9FQ8 - chains 4N and 4P of the 26 polymer chains in the assembly; structure by electron microscopy, 2.20 A resolution.

# Chain 4N
Molecule: Cytochrome c oxidase polypeptide II
From: Perkinsus marinus
Reference sequence: C5LND1 (C5LND1_PERM5); numbering as in UniProt (aligned over 30-160)
Amino-acid sequence (131 residues; each row starts with the number of its first residue):
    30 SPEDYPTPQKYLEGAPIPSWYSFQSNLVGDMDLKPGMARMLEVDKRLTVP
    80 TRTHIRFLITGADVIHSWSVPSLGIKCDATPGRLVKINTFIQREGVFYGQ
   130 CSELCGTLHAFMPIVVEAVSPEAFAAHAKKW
Bound ions: dinuclear copper ion: C130, E132, C134, H138; Mg2+: E132 (shared with 1 residue of chain 4Q)

# Chain 4P
Molecule: Cytochrome oxidase subunit II copper A binding domain-containing protein
From: Perkinsus marinus
Amino-acid sequence (180 residues; row label = number of the first residue in the row):
    26 KSYYDDFKDRLKPGKYTQGRCPQSEGDYRQESKTIGREHLNDDGTRSKRY
    76 TVKEADALGYHYHPPIDKKGQVYVKGPNTVIERGQTWIKGYELPSMEYTY
   126 GPKQEDIPFYPRVKLNVWGNYNLVMKVEFLFFYLPTIIVFGICIPVYTIN
   176 FAQEEVIYTTMTVKVTGRQWYWVYEVESPT
Ligand contacts: 3-sn-phosphatidic acid (LPP; 2-(hexadecanoyloxy)-1-[(phosphonooxy)methyl]ethyl hexadecanoate): F157, Y158, T161, F165

# Interface between chain 4N and chain 4P
Residue-residue contacts (84; chain 4N residue first):
  P47(4N) - E202(4P)
  P47(4N) - T205(4P)
  S48(4N) - E202(4P)
  S48(4N) - S203(4P)  hydrogen bond
  W49(4N) - T187(4P)
  W49(4N) - K189(4P)
  W49(4N) - E200(4P)
  W49(4N) - V201(4P)
  W49(4N) - E202(4P)
  Y50(4N) - Y199(4P)
  Y50(4N) - E200(4P)
  Y50(4N) - V201(4P)  hydrogen bond (backbone-backbone)
  S51(4N) - V198(4P)
  S51(4N) - Y199(4P)
  S51(4N) - E200(4P)
  F52(4N) - V198(4P)
  F52(4N) - Y199(4P)  hydrogen bond (backbone-backbone)
  Q53(4N) - Y196(4P)
  Q53(4N) - W197(4P)
  S54(4N) - Y196(4P)
  S54(4N) - W197(4P)  hydrogen bond (backbone-backbone)
  S54(4N) - Y199(4P)
  N55(4N) - Y196(4P)
  L76(4N) - V188(4P)  hydrophobic
  L76(4N) - V201(4P)  hydrophobic
  P79(4N) - M186(4P)  hydrophobic
  T82(4N) - T185(4P)
  H83(4N) - I182(4P)
  H83(4N) - Y183(4P)
  H83(4N) - T184(4P)
  H83(4N) - T185(4P)  hydrogen bond (backbone-backbone)
  H83(4N) - M186(4P)
  I84(4N) - M186(4P)
  I84(4N) - V188(4P)  hydrophobic
  R85(4N) - T184(4P)
  R85(4N) - M186(4P)  hydrogen bond (backbone-backbone)
  R85(4N) - T187(4P)
  R85(4N) - V188(4P)  hydrogen bond (backbone-backbone)
  F86(4N) - V188(4P)
  F86(4N) - V190(4P)  hydrophobic
  L87(4N) - T187(4P)
  L87(4N) - V188(4P)  hydrogen bond (backbone-backbone)
  L87(4N) - K189(4P)
  L87(4N) - V190(4P)  hydrogen bond (backbone-backbone)
  I88(4N) - V190(4P)
  T89(4N) - V190(4P)  hydrogen bond (backbone-backbone)
  T89(4N) - T191(4P)
  T89(4N) - G192(4P)  hydrogen bond (backbone-backbone)
  G90(4N) - G192(4P)
  A91(4N) - T191(4P)
  A91(4N) - G192(4P)  hydrogen bond (backbone-backbone)
  A91(4N) - R193(4P)
  D92(4N) - G192(4P)
  D92(4N) - R193(4P)
  D92(4N) - Q194(4P)  hydrogen bond (side chain-backbone)
  V93(4N) - Q194(4P)
  H95(4N) - G192(4P)  hydrogen bond (side chain-backbone)
  H95(4N) - R193(4P)
  H95(4N) - Q194(4P)
  H95(4N) - W197(4P)
  S96(4N) - W197(4P)
  W97(4N) - V190(4P)
  W97(4N) - W197(4P)
  W97(4N) - Y199(4P)  hydrogen bond
  A108(4N) - W197(4P)  hydrophobic
  N117(4N) - E180(4P)
  N117(4N) - I182(4P)
  N117(4N) - T184(4P)
  C134(4N) - Q194(4P)  hydrogen bond (backbone-side chain)
  C134(4N) - W195(4P)  hydrogen bond (backbone-side chain)
  G135(4N) - W195(4P)
  T136(4N) - W195(4P)
  L137(4N) - W195(4P)
  H138(4N) - W195(4P)
  M141(4N) - R193(4P)
  M141(4N) - W195(4P)
  M141(4N) - Y196(4P)
  M141(4N) - W197(4P)  hydrogen bond (backbone-side chain)
  P142(4N) - W197(4P)
  I143(4N) - W197(4P)
  I143(4N) - Y199(4P)
  F153(4N) - M186(4P)  hydrophobic
  A157(4N) - P204(4P)
  K158(4N) - P204(4P)
Other interface residues (no listed pair), chain 4N (43 interface residues in all): P45, V78, C130, F140

# Overview
43 residues of chain 4N face 25 of chain 4P across their interface; the contacts include 18 hydrogen bonds.
Among the polar pairs are S48(4N)-S203(4P), D92(4N)-Q194(4P) and H95(4N)-G192(4P). Bound to chain 4P:
3-sn-phosphatidic acid. C130(4N), E132(4N), C134(4N) and H138(4N) coordinate a dinuclear copper ion ion.
Chain 4N is Cytochrome c oxidase polypeptide II and chain 4P is Cytochrome oxidase subunit II copper A binding
domain-containing protein, both from Perkinsus marinus; the structure, Perkinsus marinus Respiratory complex
CIV, was determined by electron microscopy.
